Entry 1KXQ (X-ray diffraction, 1.60 A resolution); this record covers chains A and H.

# Chain A
Molecule: alpha-amylase, pancreatic
From: Sus scrofa
Notes: EC 3.2.1.1
UniProt: P00690 (AMYP_PIG); numbering as in UniProt (aligned over 1-496)
Amino-acid sequence (496 residues; numbered 1 to 496; the number before each row is that of its first residue):
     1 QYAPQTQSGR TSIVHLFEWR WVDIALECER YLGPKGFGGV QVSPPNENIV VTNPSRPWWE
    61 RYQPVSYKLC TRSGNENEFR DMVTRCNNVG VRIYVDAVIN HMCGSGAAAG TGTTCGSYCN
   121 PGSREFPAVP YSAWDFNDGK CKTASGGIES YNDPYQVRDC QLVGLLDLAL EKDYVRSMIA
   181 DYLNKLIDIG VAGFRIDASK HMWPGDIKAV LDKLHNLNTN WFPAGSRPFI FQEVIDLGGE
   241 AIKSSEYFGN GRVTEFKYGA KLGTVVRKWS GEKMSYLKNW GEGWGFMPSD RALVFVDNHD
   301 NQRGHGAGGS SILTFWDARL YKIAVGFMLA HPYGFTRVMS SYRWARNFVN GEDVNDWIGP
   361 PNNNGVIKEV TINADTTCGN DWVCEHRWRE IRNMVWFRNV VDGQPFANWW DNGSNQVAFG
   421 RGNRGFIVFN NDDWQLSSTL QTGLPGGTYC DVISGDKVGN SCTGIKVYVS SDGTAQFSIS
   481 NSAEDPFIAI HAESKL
Disulfides: Cys28-Cys86, Cys70-Cys115, Cys141-Cys160, Cys378-Cys384, Cys450-Cys462
Metal / ion sites: Ca2+: Asn100, Arg158, Asp167, His201
UniProt features mapped onto this chain:
  - active site: Asp212 (Nucleophile)

# Chain H
Molecule: antibody VHH fragment CABAMD9
From: Camelus dromedarius
Notes: antibody fragment or engineered binder
Amino-acid sequence (120 residues; row label = number of the first residue in the row):
     1 QVQLVESGGG SVQAGGSLSL SCAASTYTDT VGWFRQAPGK EREGVAAIYR RTGYTYSADS
    61 VKGRFTLSQD NNKNTVYLQM NSLKPEDTGI YYCATGNSVR LASWEGYFYW GQGTQVTVSS
Disulfides: Cys22-Cys93

# How chain A and chain H interact
Contacting residue pairs (40):
  Asn53(A) - Arg50(H)  hydrogen bond
  Asn53(A) - Asp70(H)  hydrogen bond (side chain-backbone)
  Asn53(A) - Asn71(H)  hydrogen bond (side chain-backbone)
  Asn53(A) - Asn72(H)
  Asn53(A) - Lys73(H)  hydrogen bond (side chain-backbone)
  Asn53(A) - Asn74(H)
  Pro54(A) - Tyr27(H)
  Trp59(A) - Tyr27(H)
  Trp59(A) - Arg51(H)
  Gln63(A) - Arg51(H)  hydrogen bond (side chain-backbone)
  Gly104(A) - Thr52(H)
  Gly106(A) - Thr52(H)  hydrogen bond (backbone-backbone)
  Ala144(A) - Lys62(H)
  Ser145(A) - Tyr54(H)  hydrogen bond
  Ser145(A) - Thr55(H)
  Gly147(A) - Tyr54(H)
  Glu149(A) - Tyr56(H)
  Glu149(A) - Ala102(H)
  Tyr151(A) - Val99(H)  hydrogen bond (side chain-backbone)
  Tyr151(A) - Arg100(H)
  Val163(A) - Tyr49(H)  hydrophobic
  Val163(A) - Thr52(H)  hydrogen bond (backbone-side chain)
  Val163(A) - Tyr54(H)
  Val163(A) - Val99(H)
  Gly164(A) - Thr52(H)
  Gly164(A) - Tyr54(H)
  Leu165(A) - Thr52(H)
  Glu240(A) - Arg100(H)  salt bridge
  His305(A) - Asn97(H)  hydrogen bond
  Asn347(A) - Gln1(H)  hydrogen bond (side chain-backbone)
  Val349(A) - Val2(H)  hydrophobic
  Val349(A) - Phe108(H)  hydrophobic
  Asn350(A) - Phe108(H)
  Glu352(A) - Asn97(H)  hydrogen bond
  Glu352(A) - Phe108(H)
  Val354(A) - Thr26(H)
  Val354(A) - Tyr27(H)
  Val354(A) - Phe108(H)  hydrophobic
  Asn355(A) - Thr26(H)
  Trp357(A) - Tyr27(H)
Interface residues without a listed pair, chain A (30 interface residues in all): Trp58, Ser105, Ala107, Ile148, Lys200, Phe348, Asp356
Interface residues without a listed pair, chain H (25 interface residues in all): Thr28, Asp29, Tyr109

# In short
30 residues of chain A face 25 of chain H across their interface; the contacts include 12 hydrogen bonds and 1
salt bridge. Among the polar pairs are Glu240(A)-Arg100(H), Asn53(A)-Arg50(H) and Asn53(A)-Asp70(H). Curated
annotation (UniProt) lists active-site residue Asp212(A) on chain A.
Chain A is alpha-amylase, pancreatic (Sus scrofa) and chain H is antibody VHH fragment CABAMD9 (Camelus
dromedarius); the structure, Camelid VHH Domain in Complex with Porcine Pancreatic alpha-Amylase, was
determined by X-ray diffraction (same publication as 1KXT).
